Entry 4U9W (X-ray diffraction, 2.49 A resolution); this record covers chains A and F.

# Chain A
Protein: N-alpha-acetyltransferase 40
Source organism: Homo sapiens
Notes: EC 2.3.1.-
UniProtKB: Q86UY6 (NAA40_HUMAN); residues 17-220 here = UniProt positions 17-220
Amino-acid sequence (207 residues; row label = number of the first residue in the row):
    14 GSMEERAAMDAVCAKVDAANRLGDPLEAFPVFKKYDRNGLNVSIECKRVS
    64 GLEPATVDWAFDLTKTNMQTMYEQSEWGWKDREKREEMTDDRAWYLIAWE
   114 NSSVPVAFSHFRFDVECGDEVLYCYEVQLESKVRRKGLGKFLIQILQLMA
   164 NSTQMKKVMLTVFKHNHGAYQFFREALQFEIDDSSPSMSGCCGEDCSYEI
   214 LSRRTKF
Unresolved in the structure: 14-15, 201-208
Sequence notes: expression tag (14-16)
Small-molecule neighbours: coenzyme A (COA): Asn80, Met81, Val140, Gln141, Leu142, Val146, Arg147, Arg148, Lys149, Gly150, Leu151, Gly152, Lys153, Thr174, Asn179, Gly181, Ala182, Gln184, Phe185, Phe186, Ala189
Swiss-Prot annotation at these positions:
  - binding site (substrate): Tyr85, Asp127 to Glu129, Tyr138, Thr174, Ser197, Tyr211
  - binding site (acetyl-CoA): Val140 to Leu142, Arg148 to Lys153, Asn179
  - site: Glu139 (Essential for catalytic activity)
  - mutagenesis: Tyr85 (Y85A: Strongly reduced N-alpha-acetyltransferase activity), Trp90 (W90A: Strongly reduced N-alpha-acetyltransferase activity), Glu100 (E100A: 5 times reduced N-alpha-acetyltransferase activity), Asp127 to Glu129 (Strongly reduced N-alpha-acetyltransferase activity), Tyr136 (Y136A: Strongly reduced N-alpha-acetyltransferase activity; Y136F: Slightly reduced N-alpha-acetyltransferase activity), Cys137 (C137A: Reduced N-alpha-acetyltransferase activity), Tyr138 (Y138A: Strongly reduced N-alpha-acetyltransferase activity), Glu139 (E139Q: Abolished N-alpha-acetyltransferase activity), Thr174 (T174A: Does not affect N-alpha-acetyltransferase activity), Tyr211 (Y211A: Does not affect N-alpha-acetyltransferase activity)
From the paper describing this entry:
  - binding site for Histone H4/H2A N-terminus (chain F): Met81, Tyr85, Trp90, Lys97, Glu100, Asp127, Glu129, Tyr136, Tyr138, Glu139, Thr174, Ser197, Tyr211, Ile213
  - mutagenesis - T174A, Y211A: unchanged catalytic activity
  - mutagenesis - Y85A (5.8-fold), W90A, E100A (5-fold), D127A/E129A, Y136A, Y136F, C137A, Y138A: decreased catalytic activity
  - mutagenesis - E139Q: abolished catalytic activity
  - catalytic residues: Glu139

# Chain F
Protein: Histone H4/H2A N-terminus
Amino-acid sequence (6 residues; row label = number of the first residue in the row):
     1 SGRGKX
Modified residues: NH2 (amino group) at position 6

# Chain A / chain F interface
Pairs across the interface (26):
  Met81(A) - Ser1(F)
  Tyr85(A) - Ser1(F)  hydrogen bond
  Tyr85(A) - Gly2(F)  hydrogen bond (side chain-backbone)
  Trp90(A) - Ser1(F)
  Trp90(A) - Gly4(F)
  Lys97(A) - Gly2(F)
  Glu100(A) - Gly2(F)
  Asp127(A) - Arg3(F)  salt bridge
  Val128(A) - Arg3(F)
  Glu129(A) - Arg3(F)  salt bridge
  Tyr136(A) - Gly2(F)
  Tyr136(A) - Arg3(F)
  Tyr138(A) - Ser1(F)
  Tyr138(A) - Gly2(F)  hydrogen bond (backbone-backbone)
  Tyr138(A) - Arg3(F)  hydrogen bond
  Glu139(A) - Ser1(F)  hydrogen bond
  Glu139(A) - Gly2(F)
  Thr174(A) - Ser1(F)  hydrogen bond (backbone-backbone)
  Thr174(A) - Gly2(F)
  Thr174(A) - Arg3(F)
  Thr174(A) - Gly4(F)  hydrogen bond (side chain-backbone)
  Ser197(A) - NH2_6(F)  hydrogen bond (backbone-backbone)
  Pro199(A) - Lys5(F)
  Tyr211(A) - Gly4(F)
  Tyr211(A) - Lys5(F)  hydrogen bond (side chain-backbone)
  Ile213(A) - Gly4(F)
Interface residues without a listed pair, chain A (18 interface residues in all): Thr77, Cys137
The authors on this interface:
  - residue pairs: Glu129(A)-Arg3(F) (hydrogen bond), Tyr136(A)-Arg3(F)
  - interface residues, chain A: Tyr136(A)

# In short
18 residues of chain A face 6 of chain F across their interface, with 9 hydrogen bonds and 2 salt bridges.
Polar contacts include Asp127(A)-Arg3(F), Glu129(A)-Arg3(F) and Tyr85(A)-Ser1(F). The paper describes a
hydrogen bond between Glu129(A) and Arg3(F); a contact between Tyr136(A) and Arg3(F). From the paper: the
catalytic residue Glu139(A); Y85A, W90A and E100A of chain A, among others, reduce catalytic activity; 11
substitutions were tested in all.
Here chain A is N-alpha-acetyltransferase 40 (Homo sapiens) and chain F is Histone H4/H2A N-terminus. Entry
4U9W (Crystal Structure of NatD bound to H4/H2A peptide and CoA) was determined by X-ray diffraction together
with 4U9V and 4UA3 from the same study.
